1G7U - chain A; structure by X-ray diffraction, 2.80 A resolution.

# Chain A
Name: 2-dehydro-3-deoxyphosphooctonate aldolase
Source organism: Escherichia coli
Notes: EC 4.1.2.16
UniProtKB: P0A715 (KDSA_ECOLI); numbering as in UniProt (aligned over 1-284)
Amino-acid sequence (284 residues; row label = number of the first residue in the row):
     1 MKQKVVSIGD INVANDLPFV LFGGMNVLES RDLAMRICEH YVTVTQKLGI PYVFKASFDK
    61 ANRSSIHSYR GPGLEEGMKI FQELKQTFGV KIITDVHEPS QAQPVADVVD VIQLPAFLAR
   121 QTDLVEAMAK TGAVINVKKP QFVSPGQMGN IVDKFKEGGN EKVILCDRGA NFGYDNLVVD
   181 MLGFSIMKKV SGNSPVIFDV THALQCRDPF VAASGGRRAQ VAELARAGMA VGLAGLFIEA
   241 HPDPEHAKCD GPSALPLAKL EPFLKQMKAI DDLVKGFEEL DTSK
Construct notes: conflict Val211 (Gly in P0A715)
Small-molecule neighbours: phosphoenolpyruvate (PEP): Asn62, Ala116, Phe117, Lys138, Gln141, Arg168, His202, Gln205, Pro252

# Overview
Ligands of chain A: phosphoenolpyruvate.
Chain A is 2-dehydro-3-deoxyphosphooctonate aldolase (Escherichia coli); the structure, Crystal structures of
KDO8P synthase in its binary complex with substrate phosphoenol pyruvate, was determined by X-ray diffraction
(same publication as 1G7V).
